3U9S - chains F and L of the 12 polymer chains in the assembly; structure by X-ray diffraction, 3.50 A resolution.

[Chain F (and L)]
Molecule: Methylcrotonyl-CoA carboxylase, beta-subunit
Organism: Pseudomonas aeruginosa
Notes: EC 6.4.1.4; chain L of this document is another copy of the same molecule, construct and numbering; everything in this record applies to it too
Reference sequence: Q9I297 (Q9I297_PSEAE); the author numbering skips numbers that UniProt does not, so the offset changes along the chain: 28-109 = UniProt 1-82; 111-563 = UniProt 83-535
Sequence (555 residues; numbered 8 to 563; 1 number in that range is skipped by the numbering (no residue carries it; nothing is unmodelled there); the number before each row is that of its first residue):
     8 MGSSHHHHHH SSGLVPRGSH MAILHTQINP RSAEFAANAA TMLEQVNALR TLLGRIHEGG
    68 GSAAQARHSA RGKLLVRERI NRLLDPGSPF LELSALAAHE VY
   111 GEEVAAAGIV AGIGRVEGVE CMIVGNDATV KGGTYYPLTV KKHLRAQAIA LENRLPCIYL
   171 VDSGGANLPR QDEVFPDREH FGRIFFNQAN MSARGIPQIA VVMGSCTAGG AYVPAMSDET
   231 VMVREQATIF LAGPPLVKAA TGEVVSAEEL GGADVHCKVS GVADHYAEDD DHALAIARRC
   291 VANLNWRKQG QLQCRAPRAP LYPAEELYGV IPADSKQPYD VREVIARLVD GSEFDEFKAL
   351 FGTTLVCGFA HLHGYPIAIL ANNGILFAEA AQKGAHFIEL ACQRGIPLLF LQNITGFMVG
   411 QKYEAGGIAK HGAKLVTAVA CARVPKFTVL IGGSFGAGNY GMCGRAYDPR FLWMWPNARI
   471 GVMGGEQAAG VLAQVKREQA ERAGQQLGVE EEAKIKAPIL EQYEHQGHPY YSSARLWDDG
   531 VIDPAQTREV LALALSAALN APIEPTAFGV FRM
Not modelled in the structure: 8-25
Construct notes: expression tag (8-27)
Ligand contacts:
  - BTI (5-(hexahydro-2-oxo-1H-thieno[3,4-d]imidazol-6-yl)pentanal), molecule 1: A218, L241, A242, L246
  - BTI, molecule 2: T405, G406, F407, V409, F445, G446, A447, G448, V472, M473, G474, Q477
  - coenzyme A (COA), molecule 1: R74, R78, K141, G142, T144, G174, G175, A176, N177, L178, P179, S215, T217, A218, G219, P245, L246
  - coenzyme A (COA), molecule 2: V472, V481, L482, V485, K486, Q489, R492

[Interface between chain F and chain L]
Contacting residue pairs (24):
  K348(F) - R562(L)
  K348(F) - M563(L)
  Q382(F) - K420(L)
  Q382(F) - M563(L)
  A385(F) - M563(L)  hydrophobic
  H386(F) - R562(L)
  H386(F) - M563(L)  hydrogen bond (side chain-backbone)
  E389(F) - V560(L)
  E389(F) - F561(L)  hydrogen bond (side chain-backbone)
  Q393(F) - V560(L)
  K424(F) - M563(L)
  G559(F) - E389(L)
  V560(F) - E389(L)
  V560(F) - Q393(L)
  F561(F) - E389(L)  hydrogen bond (backbone-side chain)
  F561(F) - M563(L)  hydrophobic
  R562(F) - K348(L)
  R562(F) - H386(L)
  M563(F) - Q382(L)
  M563(F) - H386(L)
  M563(F) - E389(L)
  M563(F) - K424(L)
  M563(F) - F561(L)  hydrophobic
  M563(F) - M563(L)  hydrophobic
Interface residues without a listed pair, chain F (15 interface residues in all): F351, L390, K420
Interface residues without a listed pair, chain L (14 interface residues in all): F351, A385, L390

[Overview]
15 residues of chain F face 14 of chain L across their interface; the contacts include 3 hydrogen bonds. Polar
contacts include H386(F)-M563(L) and E389(F)-F561(L). Ligands of chain F: compound BTI and coenzyme A.
Both chains are Methylcrotonyl-CoA carboxylase, beta-subunit (Pseudomonas aeruginosa). Entry 3U9S (Crystal
structure of P. aeruginosa 3-methylcrotonyl-CoA carboxylase (MCC) 750 kD holoenzyme, CoA complex) was
determined by X-ray diffraction, deposited together with 3U9R and 3U9T.
